Entry 6L23 (X-ray diffraction, 1.97 A resolution); this record covers chain A.

Chain A:
Protein: Casein kinase II subunit alpha
Organism: Homo sapiens
Notes: EC 2.7.11.1
UniProtKB: P68400 (CSK21_HUMAN); numbering as in UniProt (aligned over 1-335)
Sequence (340 residues; each row starts with the number of its first residue; numbers below 1 keep their minus sign (Gly-4 is residue -4)):
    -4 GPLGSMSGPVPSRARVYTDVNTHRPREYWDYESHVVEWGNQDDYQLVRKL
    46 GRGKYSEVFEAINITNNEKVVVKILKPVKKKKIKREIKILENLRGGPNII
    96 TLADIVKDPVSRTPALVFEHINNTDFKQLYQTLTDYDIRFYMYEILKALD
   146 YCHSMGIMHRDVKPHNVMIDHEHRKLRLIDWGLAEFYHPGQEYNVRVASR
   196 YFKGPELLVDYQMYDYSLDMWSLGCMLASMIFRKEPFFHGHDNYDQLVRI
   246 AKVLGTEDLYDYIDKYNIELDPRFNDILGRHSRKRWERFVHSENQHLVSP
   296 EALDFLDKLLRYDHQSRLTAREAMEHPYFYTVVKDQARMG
Unresolved in the structure: -4 to 1
Construct notes: expression tag (-4 to 0); engineered mutation Ile116 (Val in P68400)
Ligand contacts: E3U ((6aR)-3,4,6a,10-tetrakis(oxidanyl)-6,7-dihydroindeno[2,1-c]chromen-9-one): Leu45, Gly46, Val53, Val66, Lys68, Glu81, Leu85, Ile95, Phe113, Glu114, His115, Ile116, Asn118, His160, Met163, Ile174, Asp175, Trp176
UniProt features mapped onto this chain:
  - region: Gln36 to Leu41 (Interaction with beta subunit)
  - active site: Asp156 (Proton acceptor)
  - binding site (ATP): Leu45 to Val53, Lys68
  - natural variant: Arg47 (R47Q: In OCNDS), Tyr50 (Y50S: In OCNDS), Asp175 (D175G: In OCNDS), Lys198 (K198R: In OCNDS)

Summary:
Chain A binds compound E3U. Curated annotation (UniProt) lists active-site residue Asp156 and 10 ATP-binding
residues.
Chain A is Casein kinase II subunit alpha (Homo sapiens); the structure, Crystal structure of CK2a1 V116I with
hematein, was determined by X-ray diffraction together with 6L1Z, 6L20, 6L21, 6L22 and 6L24 from the same
study.
